Entry 1UOG (X-ray diffraction, 1.70 A resolution); this record covers chain A.

[Chain A]
Molecule: Deacetoxycephalosporin C synthetase
From: Streptomyces clavuligerus
Notes: EC 1.14.20.1
UniProtKB: P18548 (CEFE_STRCL); residue numbers follow UniProt; this construct covers 1-311
Sequence (311 residues; row label = number of the first residue in the row):
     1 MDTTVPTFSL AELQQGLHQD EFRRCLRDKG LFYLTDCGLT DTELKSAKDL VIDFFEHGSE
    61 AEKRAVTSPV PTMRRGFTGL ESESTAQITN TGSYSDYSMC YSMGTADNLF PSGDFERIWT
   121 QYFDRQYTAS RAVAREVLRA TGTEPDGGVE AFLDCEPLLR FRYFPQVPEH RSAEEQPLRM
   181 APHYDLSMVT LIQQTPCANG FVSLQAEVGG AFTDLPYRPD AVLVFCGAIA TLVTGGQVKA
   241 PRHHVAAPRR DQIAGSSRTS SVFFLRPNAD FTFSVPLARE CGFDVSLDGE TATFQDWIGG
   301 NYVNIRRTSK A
Not modelled in the structure: 1, 81-97, 165-180, 196-203, 247-258, 311
Ion coordination: Fe2+: His183, Asp185, His243
Ligand contacts: deacetoxycephalosporin-c (P1C): Arg160, Arg162, His183, Asp185, Thr190, Ile192, Leu204, Phe225, His243, Val245, Val262, Phe264, Tyr302, Val303, Asn304, Ile305, Ser309, Lys310
What the authors report for this chain:
  - binding site for deacetoxycephalosporin-c: Arg160, Arg162, Ser260

[Overview]
Ligands of chain A: deacetoxycephalosporin-c. His183, Asp185 and His243 form the Fe2+ site. The paper reports
a binding site for deacetoxycephalosporin-c at Arg160, Arg162 and Ser260.
Chain A is Deacetoxycephalosporin C synthetase (Streptomyces clavuligerus); the structure,
Deacetoxycephalosporin C synthase complexed with deacetoxycephalosporin C, was determined by X-ray
diffraction, deposited together with 1UNB, 1UOB, 1UOF and 1UO9.
